Entry 4QJL (X-ray diffraction, 1.65 A resolution); this record covers chain A.

[Chain A]
Name: Phosphopantetheinyl transferase, PptII
Source organism: Mycobacterium ulcerans
Notes: EC 2.7.8.7
Reference sequence: A0PQD8 (A0PQD8_MYCUA); residues 1-227 here = UniProt positions 1-227
Sequence (235 residues; each row starts with the number of its first residue):
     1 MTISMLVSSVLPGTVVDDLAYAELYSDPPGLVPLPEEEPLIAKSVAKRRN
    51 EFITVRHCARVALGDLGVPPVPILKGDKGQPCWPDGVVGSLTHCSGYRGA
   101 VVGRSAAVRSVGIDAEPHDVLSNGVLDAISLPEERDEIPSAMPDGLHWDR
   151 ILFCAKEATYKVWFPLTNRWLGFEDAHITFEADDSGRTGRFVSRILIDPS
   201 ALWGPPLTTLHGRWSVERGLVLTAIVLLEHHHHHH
Disordered / not traced: 1-2, 231-235
Differences from the reference sequence: expression tag (228-235)
Metal / ion sites: Mg2+: Asp114, Ala115, Glu116 (together with coenzyme A)
Small-molecule neighbours: coenzyme A (COA): Arg48, Glu51, Phe52, Arg56, Lys75, Lys78, Gly79, Gln80, Pro81, Leu91, Thr92, His93, Asp114, Ala115, Glu116, Lys156, Glu157, Thr159, Tyr160, Lys161, Phe164, Trp170, Leu171, Gly172, Phe173, Ala176
What the authors report for this chain:
  - binding site for coenzyme A: Arg48, Arg56, Lys75, His93, Lys156, Tyr160, Lys161, Phe164, Trp170, Leu171, Phe173
  - Mg2+ coordination: Asp114, Glu116
  - conformationally variable residues (side-chain flip): Glu157

[Overview]
Chain A binds coenzyme A. The Mg2+ site is built by Asp114, Ala115 and Glu116. From the paper: a binding site
for coenzyme A at Arg48, Arg56 and Lys75 among others; Mg2+ coordination by Asp114 and Glu116.
Chain A is Phosphopantetheinyl transferase, PptII (Mycobacterium ulcerans); the structure, Crystal structure
of M. ulcerans phosphopantetheinyl transferase MuPPT, was determined by X-ray diffraction, deposited together
with 4QJK.
